4NUQ - chain A; structure by X-ray diffraction, 2.12 A resolution.

# Chain A
Protein: Cadherin-2
Organism: Mus musculus
UniProt: P15116 (CADH2_MOUSE); residues 1-215 here correspond to UniProt positions 160-374 (UniProt number = residue number + 159)
Chain sequence (215 residues; row label = number of the first residue in the row):
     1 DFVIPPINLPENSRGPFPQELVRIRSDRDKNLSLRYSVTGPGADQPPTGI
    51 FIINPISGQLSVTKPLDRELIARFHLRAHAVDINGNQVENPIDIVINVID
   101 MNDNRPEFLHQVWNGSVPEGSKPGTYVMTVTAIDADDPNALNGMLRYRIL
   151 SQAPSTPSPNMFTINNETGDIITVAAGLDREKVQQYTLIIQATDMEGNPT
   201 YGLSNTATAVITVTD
Sequence notes: engineered mutation Phe-2 (Trp161 in P15116)
Ion coordination: Ca2+ site 1: Glu-11, Asp-67, Glu-69, Asp-103; Ca2+ site 2: Glu-11, Glu-69, Asp-100, Met-101, Asp-103, Asp-136; Ca2+ site 3: Asn-102, Asn-104, Asp-134, Asp-136, Asn-142, Asp-194
Curated features (UniProtKB/Swiss-Prot):
  - binding site (Ca(2+)): Glu-11, Asp-67, Glu-69, Asp-100, Met-101, Asn-102, Asp-103, Asn-104, Asp-134, Asp-136, Asn-142, Asp-194
  - glycosylation (N-linked (GlcNAc...) asparagine): Asn-31, Asn-114, Asn-166
What the authors report for this chain:
  - interface residues: Phe-2
  - mutagenesis - R14E: abolished binding to short time scale

# Overview
Glu-11, Asp-67, Glu-69 and Asp-103 coordinate Ca2+ site 1. Glu-11, Glu-69, Asp-100, Met-101, Asp-103 and
Asp-136 coordinate Ca2+ site 2. UniProt lists 12 Ca2+-binding residues. From the paper: R14E abolishes binding
to short time scale; the interface residue Phe-2.
Chain A is Cadherin-2 (Mus musculus); the structure, Crystal structure of mouse N-cadherin EC1-2 W2F, was
determined by X-ray diffraction, deposited together with 4NQQ, 4NUM and 4NUP.
